PDB entry 2GC7 | X-ray diffraction, 1.90 A resolution | chains A and C of the 4 polymer chains in the assembly

Chain A:
Name: Methylamine dehydrogenase heavy chain
Organism: Paracoccus denitrificans
Notes: EC 1.4.99.3
Amino-acid sequence (386 residues; numbered 1 to 386; the number before each row is that of its first residue):
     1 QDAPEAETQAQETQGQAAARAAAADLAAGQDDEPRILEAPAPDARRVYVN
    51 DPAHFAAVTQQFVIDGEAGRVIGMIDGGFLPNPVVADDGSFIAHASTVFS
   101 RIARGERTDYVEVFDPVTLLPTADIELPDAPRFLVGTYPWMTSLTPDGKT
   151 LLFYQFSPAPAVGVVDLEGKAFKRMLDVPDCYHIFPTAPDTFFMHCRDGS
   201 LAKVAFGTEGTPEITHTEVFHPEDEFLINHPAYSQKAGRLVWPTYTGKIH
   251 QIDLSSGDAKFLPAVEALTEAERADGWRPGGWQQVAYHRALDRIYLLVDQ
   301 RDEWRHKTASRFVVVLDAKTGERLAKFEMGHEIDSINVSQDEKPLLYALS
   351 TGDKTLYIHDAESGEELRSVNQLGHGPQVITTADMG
Disordered / not traced: 1-4
Cystine bridges: C181-C196

Chain C:
Name: Amicyanin
Organism: Paracoccus denitrificans
Reference sequence: P22364 (AMCY_PARDE); residues 1-105 here correspond to UniProt positions 27-131 (UniProt number = residue number + 26)
Amino-acid sequence (105 residues; row label = number of the first residue in the row):
     1 DKATIPSESPFAAAEVADGAIVVDIAKMKYETPELHVKVGDTVTWINREA
    51 MPHNVHFVAGVLGEAALKGPMMKKEQAYSLTFTEAGTYDYHCTPHPFMRG
   101 KVVVE
Curated features (UniProtKB/Swiss-Prot):
  - binding site (Cu cation): H53, C92, H95, M98

Chain A / chain C interface:
Pairs across the interface - 8 pairs, chain A then chain C:
  F156(A) with P94(C); P96(C)
  P158(A) with V58(C), hydrophobic; H91(C), hydrogen bond (backbone-side chain)
  D180(A) with P96(C); F97(C); R99(C), salt bridge
  R197(A) with F97(C)
Interface residues without a listed pair, chain A (5 interface residues in all): P160
Interface residues without a listed pair, chain C (8 interface residues in all): H56, T93

Overview:
5 residues of chain A and 8 residues of chain C are in contact; the contacts include 1 hydrogen bond and 1
salt bridge. Among the polar pairs are D180(A)-R99(C) and P158(A)-H91(C). From UniProt: 4 Cu cation-binding
residues on chain C.
Chain A is Methylamine dehydrogenase heavy chain and chain C is Amicyanin, both from Paracoccus denitrificans;
the structure, Substrate reduced, copper free complex of methylamine dehydrogenase, amicyanin and cytochrome
c551i from Paracoccus denitrificans, was determined by X-ray diffraction.
